PDB entry 8K29 | electron microscopy, 3.18 A resolution | chains P and E of the 12 polymer chains in the assembly

Chain P:
Molecule: 60-nt RNA strand
Organism: Vibrio phage ICP1_2004_A
Sequence (60 nucleotides; numbered -7 to 52; the number before each row is that of its first residue; numbers below 1 keep their minus sign (C-7 is residue -7)):
    -7 CUUAAAGAGUCAACCCUUUGCUUAUCUUCCCUAUUUAAAUGUUAGCAGCC
    43 GCAUAGGCUG

Chain E:
Protein: Csy3
Organism: Vibrio phage ICP1_2004_A
Reference sequence: F1D5V6 (F1D5V6_9CAUD); residues 1-306 here = UniProt positions 1-306
Amino-acid sequence (306 residues; row label = number of the first residue in the row):
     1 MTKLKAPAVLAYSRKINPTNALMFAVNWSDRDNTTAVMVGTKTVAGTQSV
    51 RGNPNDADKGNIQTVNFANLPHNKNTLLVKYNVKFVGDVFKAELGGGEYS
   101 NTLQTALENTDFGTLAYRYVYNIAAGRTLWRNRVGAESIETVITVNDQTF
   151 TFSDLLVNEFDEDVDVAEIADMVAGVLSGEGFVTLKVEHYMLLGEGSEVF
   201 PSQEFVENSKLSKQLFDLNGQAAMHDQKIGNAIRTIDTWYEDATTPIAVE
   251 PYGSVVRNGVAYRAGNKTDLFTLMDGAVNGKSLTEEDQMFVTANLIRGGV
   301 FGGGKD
Not modelled in the structure: 1, 304-306

How chain P and chain E interact:
Pairs across the interface (49; chain P residue first):
  C8(P) - Leu94(E)  base contact
  U9(P) - Ala11(E)  base contact
  U9(P) - Tyr12(E)  hydrogen bond to the sugar
  U9(P) - Ser13(E)  phosphate contact
  U9(P) - Arg14(E)  phosphate contact
  U9(P) - Glu93(E)  sugar contact
  U9(P) - Leu94(E)  base contact
  U9(P) - Gly299(E)  sugar contact
  U9(P) - Val300(E)  base contact
  U10(P) - Tyr12(E)  sugar contact
  U10(P) - Ser13(E)  phosphate contact
  U10(P) - Arg14(E)  salt bridge to the phosphate
  U10(P) - Arg297(E)  hydrogen bond to the sugar
  U10(P) - Gly298(E)  sugar contact
  U10(P) - Gly299(E)  hydrogen bond to the sugar
  U11(P) - Arg14(E)  salt bridge to the phosphate
  U11(P) - Arg234(E)  hydrogen bond to the phosphate
  U11(P) - Arg297(E)  sugar contact
  G12(P) - Trp130(E)  base contact
  G12(P) - Gln227(E)  sugar contact
  G12(P) - Lys228(E)  hydrogen bond to the base
  G12(P) - Asn231(E)  hydrogen bond to the base
  G12(P) - Arg234(E)  salt bridge to the phosphate
  G12(P) - Glu250(E)  phosphate contact
  G12(P) - Val255(E)  base contact
  G12(P) - Arg257(E)  hydrogen bond to the sugar
  C13(P) - Gln203(E)  hydrogen bond to the sugar
  C13(P) - Phe205(E)  base contact
  C13(P) - His225(E)  salt bridge to the phosphate
  C13(P) - Gln227(E)  hydrogen bond to the phosphate
  C13(P) - Arg257(E)  hydrogen bond to the sugar
  U14(P) - Ser202(E)  phosphate contact
  U14(P) - Gln203(E)  hydrogen bond to the phosphate
  U14(P) - Lys228(E)  salt bridge to the phosphate
  U14(P) - Arg257(E)  hydrogen bond to the base
  U15(P) - Arg131(E)  salt bridge to the phosphate
  U15(P) - Gln203(E)  phosphate contact
  U15(P) - Lys213(E)  salt bridge to the phosphate
  A16(P) - Arg131(E)  salt bridge to the phosphate
  A16(P) - Ser212(E)  base contact
  U17(P) - Val44(E)  sugar contact
  U17(P) - Ala45(E)  hydrogen bond to the sugar
  U17(P) - Gly46(E)  sugar contact
  U17(P) - Asn61(E)  base contact
  U17(P) - Val65(E)  base contact
  C18(P) - Ala45(E)  sugar contact
  C18(P) - Thr47(E)  phosphate contact
  U19(P) - Val44(E)  phosphate contact
  U19(P) - Ala45(E)  hydrogen bond to the phosphate
Interface residues without a listed pair, chain E (34 interface residues in all): Gln63, Phe200, Glu204

In short:
The interface between chain P and chain E involves 12 residues on one side and 34 on the other, with 14
hydrogen bonds and 8 salt bridges. Polar pairs include G12(P)-Lys228(E), G12(P)-Asn231(E) and
U14(P)-Arg257(E).
Here chain P is a 60-nt RNA strand and chain E is Csy3, both from Vibrio phage ICP1_2004_A. Entry 8K29 (ICP1
Csy-dsDNA complex (form 2)) was determined by electron microscopy.
